Entry 4Z31 (X-ray diffraction, 2.50 A resolution); this record covers chains B and C of the 6 polymer chains in the assembly.

# Chain B
Name: Roquin-2
Source organism: Homo sapiens
Reference sequence: Q9HBD1 (RC3H2_HUMAN); numbering as in UniProt (aligned over 87-404)
Sequence (319 residues; each row starts with the number of its first residue):
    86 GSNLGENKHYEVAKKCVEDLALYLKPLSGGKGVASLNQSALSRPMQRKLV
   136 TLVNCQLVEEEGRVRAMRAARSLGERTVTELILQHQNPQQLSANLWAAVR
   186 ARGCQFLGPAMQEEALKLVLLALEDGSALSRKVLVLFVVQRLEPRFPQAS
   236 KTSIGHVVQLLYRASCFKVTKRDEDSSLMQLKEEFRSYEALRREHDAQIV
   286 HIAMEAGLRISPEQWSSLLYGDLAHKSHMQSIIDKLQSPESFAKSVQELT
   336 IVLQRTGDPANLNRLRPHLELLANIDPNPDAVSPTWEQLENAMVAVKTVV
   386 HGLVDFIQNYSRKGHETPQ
Disordered / not traced: 86-87, 111-124, 397-404
Sequence notes: expression tag (86)
Swiss-Prot annotation at these positions:
  - mutagenesis: Gln244 to Arg248 (Abolishes binding to CDE RNA but not dsRNA), Ser323 (S323E: Decreases dsRNA-binding)
From the paper describing this entry:
  - binding site for the 15-nt RNA strand: Arg216, Arg248, Ser250, Ser262
  - binding site for the 15-nt RNA strand (chain C): Ser312, Gln315, Asp319
  - binding site for the 15-nt RNA strand: Arg128, Arg153, Ser157
  - mutagenesis - Q244A/Y247A/R248E/S323E (Kd 590 nM): decreased binding to Tnf23 RNA duplex
  - post-translational modification sites: Ser323 (citing earlier work)

# Chain C
Molecule: 15-nt RNA strand
Sequence (15 nucleotides; numbered 1 to 15; the number before each row is that of its first residue):
     1 AUGUUCUGUGAACAC
Disordered / not traced: 1

# How chain B and chain C interact
Residue-residue contacts (10):
  Ser312(B) - U5(C)  hydrogen bond to the sugar
  Ser312(B) - C6(C)  sugar contact
  Gln315(B) - U5(C)  hydrogen bond to the sugar
  Gln315(B) - C6(C)  hydrogen bond to the sugar
  Ser316(B) - C6(C)  hydrogen bond to the phosphate
  Ser316(B) - U7(C)  hydrogen bond to the phosphate
  Asp319(B) - C6(C)  hydrogen bond to the sugar
  Asp319(B) - U7(C)  sugar contact
  Lys320(B) - U7(C)  phosphate contact
  Lys320(B) - G8(C)  salt bridge to the phosphate

# In short
Chain B and chain C form an interface of 5 and 4 residues respectively, with 6 hydrogen bonds and 1 salt
bridge. Polar pairs include Ser312(B)-U5(C), Gln315(B)-U5(C) and Gln315(B)-C6(C). From the paper: a binding
site for the 15-nt RNA strand at Arg216(B), Arg248(B) and Ser250(B) among others; Q244A/Y247A/R248E/S323E of
chain B reduce binding to Tnf23 RNA duplex.
Chain B is Roquin-2 (Homo sapiens) and chain C is a 15-nt RNA strand; the structure, Crystal structure of the
RC3H2 ROQ domain in complex with stem-loop and double-stranded forms of RNA, was determined by X-ray
diffraction, deposited together with 4Z30.
